Entry 4E3T (X-ray diffraction, 1.65 A resolution); this record covers chains A and B.

# Chain A (and B)
Protein: Phosphotriesterase
Organism: Brevundimonas diminuta
Notes: EC 3.1.8.1; chain B of this document is another copy of the same molecule, construct and numbering; everything in this record applies to it too
Sequence (333 residues; row label = number of the first residue in the row):
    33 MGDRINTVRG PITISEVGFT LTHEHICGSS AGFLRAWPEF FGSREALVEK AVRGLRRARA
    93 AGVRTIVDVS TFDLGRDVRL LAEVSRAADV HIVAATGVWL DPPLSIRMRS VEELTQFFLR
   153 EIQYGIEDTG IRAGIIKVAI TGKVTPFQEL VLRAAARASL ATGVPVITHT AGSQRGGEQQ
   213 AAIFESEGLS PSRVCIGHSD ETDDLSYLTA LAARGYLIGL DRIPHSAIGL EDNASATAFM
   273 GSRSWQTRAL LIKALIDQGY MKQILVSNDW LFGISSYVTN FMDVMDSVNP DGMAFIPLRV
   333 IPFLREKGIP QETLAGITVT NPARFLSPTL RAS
Unresolved in the structure: 33-35, 363-365 (chain B: 33-35, 362-365)
Bound ions: Zn2+ site 1: His-55, His-230, Asp-301; Zn2+ site 2: His-57, Asp-301
From the paper describing this entry:
  - catalytic residues: Arg-254
  - binding site for hexyl(naphthalen-2-yloxy)phosphinic acid: Arg-254
  - mutagenesis - R254H (4104-fold): decreased catalytic activity on arylesterase
  - mutagenesis - R254H: decreased catalytic activity (PTE activity)
  - conformationally variable residues (side-chain flip): Arg-254
  - mutagenesis - E233D: decreased catalytic activity

# Chain A / chain B interface
Contacting residue pairs - 71 pairs, chain A then chain B:
  Ser-61(A) / Ser-137(B)
  Ser-62(A) / Pro-135(B)
  Ser-62(A) / Leu-136(B)
  Ser-62(A) / Ser-137(B)  hydrogen bond
  Ala-63(A) / Ala-63(B)
  Ala-63(A) / Phe-104(B)
  Gly-64(A) / Phe-104(B)
  Phe-65(A) / Phe-104(B)
  Phe-65(A) / Ser-137(B)
  Phe-65(A) / Ile-138(B)  hydrophobic
  Arg-67(A) / Arg-67(B)
  Arg-67(A) / Glu-159(B)
  Ala-68(A) / Phe-104(B)  hydrophobic
  Ala-68(A) / Phe-149(B)
  Ala-68(A) / Arg-152(B)
  Trp-69(A) / Arg-141(B)
  Trp-69(A) / Glu-145(B)
  Trp-69(A) / Phe-149(B)  hydrophobic
  Pro-70(A) / Arg-152(B)
  Glu-71(A) / Arg-152(B)  salt bridge
  Phe-72(A) / Arg-141(B)
  Phe-104(A) / Ala-63(B)
  Phe-104(A) / Gly-64(B)
  Phe-104(A) / Phe-65(B)
  Phe-104(A) / Ala-68(B)  hydrophobic
  Trp-131(A) / Leu-136(B)  hydrophobic
  Asp-133(A) / Pro-135(B)
  Asp-133(A) / Leu-136(B)  hydrogen bond (side chain-backbone)
  Asp-133(A) / Arg-139(B)  salt bridge
  Pro-135(A) / Ser-62(B)
  Pro-135(A) / Asp-133(B)
  Leu-136(A) / Ser-62(B)
  Leu-136(A) / Trp-131(B)  hydrophobic
  Leu-136(A) / Asp-133(B)  hydrogen bond (backbone-side chain)
  Leu-136(A) / Ser-308(B)
  Ser-137(A) / Ser-61(B)
  Ser-137(A) / Ser-62(B)  hydrogen bond
  Ser-137(A) / Phe-65(B)
  Ser-137(A) / Ser-307(B)  hydrogen bond
  Ser-137(A) / Ser-308(B)  hydrogen bond
  Ile-138(A) / Phe-65(B)  hydrophobic
  Arg-139(A) / Asp-133(B)  salt bridge
  Met-140(A) / Ser-308(B)
  Met-140(A) / Tyr-309(B)
  Met-140(A) / Val-310(B)
  Arg-141(A) / Trp-69(B)
  Arg-141(A) / Phe-72(B)
  Arg-141(A) / Ser-307(B)  hydrogen bond (side chain-backbone)
  Arg-141(A) / Tyr-309(B)  hydrogen bond (side chain-backbone)
  Arg-141(A) / Val-310(B)
  Arg-141(A) / Thr-311(B)  hydrogen bond
  Glu-145(A) / Trp-69(B)
  Glu-145(A) / Phe-72(B)
  Glu-145(A) / Thr-311(B)  hydrogen bond
  Phe-149(A) / Ala-68(B)
  Phe-149(A) / Trp-69(B)  hydrophobic
  Arg-152(A) / Ala-68(B)
  Arg-152(A) / Pro-70(B)
  Arg-152(A) / Glu-71(B)  salt bridge
  Glu-159(A) / Arg-67(B)
  Ser-307(A) / Ser-137(B)  hydrogen bond
  Ser-307(A) / Arg-141(B)  hydrogen bond (backbone-side chain)
  Ser-308(A) / Leu-136(B)
  Ser-308(A) / Ser-137(B)  hydrogen bond
  Ser-308(A) / Met-140(B)
  Tyr-309(A) / Met-140(B)
  Tyr-309(A) / Arg-141(B)  hydrogen bond (backbone-side chain)
  Val-310(A) / Met-140(B)
  Val-310(A) / Arg-141(B)
  Thr-311(A) / Arg-141(B)  hydrogen bond
  Thr-311(A) / Glu-145(B)  hydrogen bond
Interface residues without a listed pair, chain A (32 interface residues in all): Gln-148, Glu-153
Interface residues without a listed pair, chain B (31 interface residues in all): Glu-153

# Overview
32 residues of chain A face 31 of chain B across their interface; the contacts include 16 hydrogen bonds and 4
salt bridges. Among the polar pairs are Glu-71(A)/Arg-152(B), Asp-133(A)/Arg-139(B) and Ser-62(A)/Ser-137(B).
His-55(A), His-230(A) and Asp-301(A) form the Zn2+ site 1. The paper reports the catalytic residue Arg-254(A);
R254H of chain A reduces catalytic activity on arylesterase.
Both chains are Phosphotriesterase (Brevundimonas diminuta). Entry 4E3T (Round 18 Arylesterase Variant of
Phosphotriesterase with Bound Transition State Analog) was determined by X-ray diffraction together with 4GY0
and 4GY1 from the same study.
